Entry 5S5P (X-ray diffraction, 2.79 A resolution); this record covers chains B and C of the 6 polymer chains in the assembly.

Chain B:
Molecule: Tubulin beta-2B chain
Organism: Bos taurus
Reference sequence: Q6B856 (TBB2B_BOVIN); the author numbering skips numbers that UniProt does not, so the offset changes along the chain: 1-42 = UniProt 1-42; 45-360 = UniProt 43-358; 369-455 = UniProt 359-445
Sequence (445 residues; row label = number of the first residue in the row; note: 10 numbers in that range are skipped by the numbering (no residue carries them; nothing is unmodelled there)):
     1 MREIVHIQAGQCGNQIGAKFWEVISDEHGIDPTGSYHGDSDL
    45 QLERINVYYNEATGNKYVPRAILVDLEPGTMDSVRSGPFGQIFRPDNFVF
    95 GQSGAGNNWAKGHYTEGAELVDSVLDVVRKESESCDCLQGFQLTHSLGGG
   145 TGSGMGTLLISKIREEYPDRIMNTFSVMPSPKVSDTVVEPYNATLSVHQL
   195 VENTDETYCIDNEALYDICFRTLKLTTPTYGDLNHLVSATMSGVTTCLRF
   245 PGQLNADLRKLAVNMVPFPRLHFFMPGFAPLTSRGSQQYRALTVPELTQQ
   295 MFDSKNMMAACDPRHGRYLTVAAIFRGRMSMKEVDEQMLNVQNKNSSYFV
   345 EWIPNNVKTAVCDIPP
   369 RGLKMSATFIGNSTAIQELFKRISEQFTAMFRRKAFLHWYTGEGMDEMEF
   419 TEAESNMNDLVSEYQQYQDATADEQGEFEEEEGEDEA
Disordered / not traced: 248-249, 279-280, 438-455
Curated features (UniProtKB/Swiss-Prot):
  - motif: Met-1 to Ile-4 (MREI motif)
  - binding site (GTP): Gln-11, Glu-71, Ser-140, Gly-144, Thr-145, Gly-146, Asn-206, Asn-228
  - binding site (Mg(2+)): Glu-71
  - modified residue: Ser-40 (Phosphoserine), Thr-57 (Phosphothreonine), Lys-60 (N6-acetyllysine), Ser-174 (Phosphoserine), Thr-287 (Phosphothreonine), Thr-292 (Phosphothreonine), Arg-320 (Omega-N-methylarginine), Glu-448 (5-glutamyl polyglutamate)
  - cross-link (Glycyl lysine isopeptide (Lys-Gly)): Lys-60 (interchain with G-Cter in ubiquitin), Lys-326 (interchain with G-Cter in ubiquitin)
Ion coordination: Mg2+: Gln-11 (together with GDP); Ca2+ near Glu-113 (its only coordinating residue here)
Small-molecule neighbours: GDP (guanosine-5'-diphosphate): Gly-10, Gln-11, Cys-12, Gln-15, Ile-16, Ala-99, Asn-101, Ser-140, Gly-142, Gly-143, Gly-144, Thr-145, Gly-146, Val-171, Pro-173, Val-177, Asp-179, Glu-183, Asn-206, Leu-209, Tyr-224, Leu-227, Asn-228
Reported in the primary citation:
  - binding site for 2-(N-morpholino)-ethanesulfonic acid: Pro-162, Met-166, Asp-199
  - binding site for GDP: Val-177, Tyr-224, Leu-227

Chain C:
Molecule: Tubulin alpha-1B chain
Organism: Bos taurus
Reference sequence: P81947 (TBA1B_BOVIN); residues 1-451 here = UniProt positions 1-451
Sequence (451 residues; numbered 1 to 451; the number before each row is that of its first residue):
     1 MRECISIHVGQAGVQIGNACWELYCLEHGIQPDGQMPSDKTIGGGDDSFN
    51 TFFSETGAGKHVPRAVFVDLEPTVIDEVRTGTYRQLFHPEQLITGKEDAA
   101 NNYARGHYTIGKEIIDLVLDRIRKLADQCTGLQGFLVFHSFGGGTGSGFT
   151 SLLMERLSVDYGKKSKLEFSIYPAPQVSTAVVEPYNSILTTHTTLEHSDC
   201 AFMVDNEAIYDICRRNLDIERPTYTNLNRLISQIVSSITASLRFDGALNV
   251 DLTEFQTNLVPYPRIHFPLATYAPVISAEKAYHEQLSVAEITNACFEPAN
   301 QMVKCDPRHGKYMACCLLYRGDVVPKDVNAAIATIKTKRSIQFVDWCPTG
   351 FKVGINYQPPTVVPGGDLAKVQRAVCMLSNTTAIAEAWARLDHKFDLMYA
   401 KRAFVHWYVGEGMEEGEFSEAREDMAALEKDYEEVGVDSVEGEGEEEGEE
   451 Y
Disordered / not traced: 441-451
Ion coordination: Ca2+: Asp-39, Thr-41, Gly-44, Glu-55
Small-molecule neighbours:
  - GTP: Val-9, Gly-10, Gln-11, Ala-12, Gln-15, Ile-16, Asp-69, Glu-71, Asp-98, Ala-99, Ala-100, Asn-101, Ser-140, Gly-142, Gly-143, Gly-144, Thr-145, Gly-146, Ile-171, Pro-173, Val-177, Ser-178, Thr-179, Glu-183, Asn-206, Tyr-224, Leu-227, Asn-228, Ile-231
  - N-(2-fluorophenyl)ethanesulfonamide (VVG): Cys-4, Gln-133, Gly-134, Phe-135, Leu-136, Ser-165, Leu-167, Asp-199, Cys-200, Phe-202, Leu-242, Leu-252, Thr-253, Gln-256
Reported in the primary citation:
  - binding site for the ligand GTP: Asn-228

Interface between chain B and chain C:
Pairs across the interface (36; chain B residue first):
  Gln-96(B) / Met-1(C)
  Ser-97(B) / Arg-2(C)
  Gly-100(B) / Thr-257(C)
  Asn-101(B) / Glu-254(C)
  Asp-179(B) / Asn-258(C)
  Asp-179(B) / Lys-352(C)  hydrogen bond (backbone-side chain)
  Thr-180(B) / Glu-254(C)
  Thr-180(B) / Asn-258(C)
  Val-181(B) / Asn-258(C)  hydrogen bond (backbone-side chain)
  Val-181(B) / Pro-348(C)  hydrophobic
  Val-182(B) / Thr-257(C)
  Thr-221(B) / Lys-326(C)
  Ala-397(B) / Trp-346(C)
  Met-398(B) / Trp-346(C)
  Arg-400(B) / Ser-439(C)  hydrogen bond
  Arg-401(B) / Tyr-262(C)  hydrogen bond (backbone-side chain)
  Arg-401(B) / Asp-345(C)  salt bridge
  Arg-401(B) / Trp-346(C)
  Arg-401(B) / Glu-434(C)  hydrogen bond (side chain-backbone)
  Arg-401(B) / Val-437(C)  hydrogen bond (side chain-backbone)
  Arg-401(B) / Asp-438(C)
  Arg-401(B) / Ser-439(C)  hydrogen bond
  Lys-402(B) / Tyr-262(C)
  Ala-403(B) / Tyr-262(C)
  Ala-403(B) / Trp-346(C)  hydrophobic
  Phe-404(B) / Thr-257(C)
  Phe-404(B) / Asn-258(C)
  Phe-404(B) / Val-260(C)
  Phe-404(B) / Pro-261(C)  hydrogen bond (backbone-backbone)
  His-406(B) / Val-260(C)  hydrogen bond (side chain-backbone)
  His-406(B) / Pro-261(C)
  His-406(B) / Tyr-262(C)
  His-406(B) / Pro-263(C)
  Trp-407(B) / Gln-256(C)
  Trp-407(B) / Thr-257(C)  hydrogen bond (side chain-backbone)
  Trp-407(B) / Val-260(C)
Interface residues without a listed pair, chain C (22 interface residues in all): Pro-325, Asn-329, Val-435

Overview:
The interface between chain B and chain C involves 18 residues on one side and 22 on the other; the contacts
include 10 hydrogen bonds and 1 salt bridge. Polar pairs include Arg-401(B)/Asp-345(C), Asp-179(B)/Lys-352(C)
and Val-181(B)/Asn-258(C). From the paper: a binding site for 2-(N-morpholino)-ethanesulfonic acid at
Pro-162(B), Met-166(B) and Asp-199(B); a binding site for GDP at Val-177(B), Tyr-224(B) and Leu-227(B).
Here chain B is Tubulin beta-2B chain and chain C is Tubulin alpha-1B chain, both from Bos taurus. Entry 5S5P
(Tubulin-Z53825177-complex) was determined by X-ray diffraction (same publication as 5S4L, 5S4M, 5S4N, 5S4O,
5S4P, 5S4Q and 52 further entries).
